Entry 2VA5 (X-ray diffraction, 2.75 A resolution); this record covers chain A.

Chain A:
Name: Beta-secretase 1 .
Source organism: Homo sapiens
Notes: EC 3.4.23.46; fragment: protease domain, residues 14-453
Reference sequence: P56817 (BACE1_HUMAN); residues -47 to 392 here correspond to UniProt positions 14-453 (UniProt number = residue number + 61)
Sequence (455 residues; each row starts with the number of its first residue; numbers below 1 keep their minus sign (Met-62 is residue -62)):
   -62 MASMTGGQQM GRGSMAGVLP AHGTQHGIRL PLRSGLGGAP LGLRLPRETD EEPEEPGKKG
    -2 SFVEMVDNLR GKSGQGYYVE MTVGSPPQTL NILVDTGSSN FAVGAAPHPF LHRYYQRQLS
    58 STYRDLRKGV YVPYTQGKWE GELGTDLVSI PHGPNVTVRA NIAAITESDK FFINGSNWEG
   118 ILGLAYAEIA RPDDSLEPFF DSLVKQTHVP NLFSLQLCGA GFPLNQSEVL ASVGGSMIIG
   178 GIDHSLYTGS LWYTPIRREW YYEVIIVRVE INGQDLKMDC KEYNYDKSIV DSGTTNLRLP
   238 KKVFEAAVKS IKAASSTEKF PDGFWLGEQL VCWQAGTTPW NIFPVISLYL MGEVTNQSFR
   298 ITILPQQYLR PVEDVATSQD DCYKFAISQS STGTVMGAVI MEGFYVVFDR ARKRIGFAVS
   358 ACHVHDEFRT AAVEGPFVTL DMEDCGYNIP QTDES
Disordered / not traced: -62 to -2, 158-167, 387-392
Disulfide bonds: Cys155-Cys359, Cys217-Cys382, Cys269-Cys319
Differences from the reference sequence: engineered mutation Lys-5 (Arg56 in P56817), Lys-4 (Arg57 in P56817)
Ligand contacts: C8C (2-amino-6-[2-(1H-indol-6-yl)ethyl]pyrimidin-4(3H)-one): Gly11, Gln12, Gly13, Leu30, Asp32, Gly34, Tyr71, Gln73, Lys107, Phe108, Ile110, Trp115, Ile118, Asp228, Gly230, Thr231, Thr232
Swiss-Prot annotation at these positions:
  - active site: Asp32, Asp228
  - modified residue (N6-acetyllysine): Lys65, Lys214, Lys218, Lys224, Lys238, Lys239, Lys246
  - glycosylation (N-linked (GlcNAc...) asparagine): Asn92, Asn111, Asn162, Asn293

In short:
Ligands of chain A: compound C8C. Curated annotation (UniProt) lists active-site residues Asp32 and Asp228.
Chain A is Beta-secretase 1 . (Homo sapiens); the structure, X-ray crystal structure of beta secretase
complexed with compound 8c, was determined by X-ray diffraction (same publication as 2VA7).
